6KKM - chains F and A of the 8 polymer chains in the assembly; structure by X-ray diffraction, 3.00 A resolution.

Chain F:
Protein: All5250 protein
Source organism: Nostoc sp. (strain PCC 7120 / SAG 25.82 / UTEX 2576)
UniProtKB: Q8YLP6 (Q8YLP6_NOSS1); residues 1-361 here = UniProt positions 1-361
Sequence (361 residues; each row starts with the number of its first residue):
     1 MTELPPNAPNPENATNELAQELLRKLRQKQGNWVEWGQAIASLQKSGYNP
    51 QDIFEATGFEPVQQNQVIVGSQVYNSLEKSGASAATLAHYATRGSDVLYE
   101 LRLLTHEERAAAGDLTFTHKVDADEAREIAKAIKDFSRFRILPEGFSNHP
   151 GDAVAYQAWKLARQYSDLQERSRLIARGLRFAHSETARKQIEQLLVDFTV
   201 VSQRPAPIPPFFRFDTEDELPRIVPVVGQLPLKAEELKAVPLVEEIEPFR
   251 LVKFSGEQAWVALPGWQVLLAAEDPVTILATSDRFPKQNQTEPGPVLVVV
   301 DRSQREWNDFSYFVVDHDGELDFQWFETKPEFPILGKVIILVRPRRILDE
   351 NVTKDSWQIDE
Unresolved in the structure: 1-17, 198-202, 348-353
Swiss-Prot annotation at these positions:
  - mutagenesis: Lys354 to Glu361 (Forms more RbcL(2)-Raf1(2) but little RbcL(8)-Raf1(8)), Glu361 (E361EHHH: Forms more RbcL(2)-Raf1(2) but little RbcL(8)-Raf1(8))

Chain A:
Protein: Ribulose bisphosphate carboxylase large chain
Source organism: Nostoc sp. (strain PCC 7120 / SAG 25.82 / UTEX 2576)
Notes: EC 4.1.1.39
UniProtKB: P00879 (RBL_NOSS1); numbering as in UniProt (aligned over 1-476)
Sequence (491 residues; each row starts with the number of its first residue; numbers below 1 keep their minus sign (Met-14 is residue -14)):
   -14 MGHHHHHHHHHHSSGMSYAQTKTQTKSGYKAGVQDYRLTYYTPDYTPKDT
    36 DILAAFRVTPQPGVPFEEAAAAVAAESSTGTWTTVWTDLLTDLDRYKGRC
    86 YDIEPVPGEDNQFIAYIAYPLDLFEEGSITNVLTSIVGNVFGFKALRALR
   136 LEDIRFPVAYIKTFQGPPHGIQVERDKLNKYGRPLLGCTIKPKLGLSAKN
   186 YGRAVYECLRGGLDFTKDDENINSAPFQRWRDRFLFVADAITKAQAETGE
   236 IKGHYLNVTAPTCEEMLKRAEYAKELKQPIIMHDYLTAGFTANTTLARWC
   286 RDNGVLLHIHRAMHAVIDRQKNHGIHFRVLAKALRLSGGDHIHTGTVVGK
   336 LEGERGITMGFVDLLRENYVEQDKSRGIYFTQDWASLPGVMAVASGGIHV
   386 WHMPALVEIFGDDSVLQFGGGTLGHPWGNAPGATANRVALEACVQARNEG
   436 RNLAREGNDVIREAAKWSPELAVACELWKEIKFEFEAMDTV
Unresolved in the structure: -14 to 22, 474-476
Construct notes: expression tag (-14 to 0)
Disulfide bonds: Cys173-Cys193
Swiss-Prot annotation at these positions:
  - active site (Proton acceptor): Lys176, His295
  - binding site (substrate): Asn124, Thr174, Lys178, Arg296, His328, Ser380
  - binding site (Mg(2+)): Lys202, Asp204, Glu205
  - site: Lys335 (Transition state stabilizer)
  - modified residue: Lys202 (N6-carboxylysine)

How chain F and chain A interact:
Contacting residue pairs (22):
  Glu217(F) - Gln46(A)  hydrogen bond
  Glu217(F) - Arg132(A)  hydrogen bond (backbone-side chain)
  Glu219(F) - Pro47(A)
  Glu219(F) - Arg132(A)  salt bridge
  Trp266(F) - Asp95(A)
  Gln267(F) - Pro47(A)
  Gln267(F) - Asp95(A)  hydrogen bond (backbone-side chain)
  Gln267(F) - Asn96(A)
  Gln290(F) - Met473(A)
  Gln358(F) - Gly382(A)  hydrogen bond (side chain-backbone)
  Gln358(F) - Gly406(A)
  Asp360(F) - Arg296(A)  salt bridge
  Asp360(F) - His299(A)  salt bridge
  Asp360(F) - Gly330(A)
  Asp360(F) - Thr331(A)
  Glu361(F) - Lys202(A)  salt bridge
  Glu361(F) - Glu205(A)
  Glu361(F) - His295(A)  salt bridge
  Glu361(F) - Arg296(A)  hydrogen bond (backbone-side chain)
  Glu361(F) - His299(A)
  Glu361(F) - His328(A)  salt bridge
  Glu361(F) - Ser380(A)  hydrogen bond
Other interface residues (no listed pair), chain F (11 interface residues in all): Thr216, Asp218, Gly265
Other interface residues (no listed pair), chain A (20 interface residues in all): Lys129, Lys335, Gly381

Summary:
The interface between chain F and chain A involves 11 residues on one side and 20 on the other, with 6
hydrogen bonds and 6 salt bridges. Polar contacts include Glu219(F)-Arg132(A), Asp360(F)-Arg296(A) and
Asp360(F)-His299(A).
Chain F is All5250 protein and chain A is Ribulose bisphosphate carboxylase large chain, both from Nostoc sp.
(strain PCC 7120 / SAG 25.82 / UTEX 2576); the structure, Crystal structure of RbcL-Raf1 complex from Anabaena
sp. PCC 7120, was determined by X-ray diffraction (same publication as 6LRS and 6LRR).
